Entry 7B5I (electron microscopy, 2.80 A resolution); this record covers chains AB and AC of the 30 polymer chains in the assembly.

[Chain AB]
Molecule: All3326 protein
Organism: Nostoc sp. (strain PCC 7120 / SAG 25.82 / UTEX 2576)
Notes: fragment: cap protein Cis16A
UniProtKB: Q8YRW6 (Q8YRW6_NOSS1); numbering as in UniProt (aligned over 1-399)
Sequence (399 residues; numbered 1 to 399; the number before each row is that of its first residue):
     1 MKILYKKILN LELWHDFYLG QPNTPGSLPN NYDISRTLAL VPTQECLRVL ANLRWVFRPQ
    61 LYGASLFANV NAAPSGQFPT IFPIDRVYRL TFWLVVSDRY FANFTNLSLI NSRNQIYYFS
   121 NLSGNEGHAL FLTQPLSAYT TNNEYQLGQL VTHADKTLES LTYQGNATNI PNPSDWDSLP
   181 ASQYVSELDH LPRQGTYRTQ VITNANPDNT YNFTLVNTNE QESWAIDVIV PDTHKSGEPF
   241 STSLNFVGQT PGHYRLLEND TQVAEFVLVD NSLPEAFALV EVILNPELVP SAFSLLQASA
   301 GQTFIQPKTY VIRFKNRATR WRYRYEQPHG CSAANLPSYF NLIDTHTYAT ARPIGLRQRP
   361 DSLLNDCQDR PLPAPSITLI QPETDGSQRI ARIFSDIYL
Disulfide bonds: Cys331-Cys367

[Chain AC]
Molecule: All3325 protein
Organism: Nostoc sp. (strain PCC 7120 / SAG 25.82 / UTEX 2576)
Notes: fragment: cap protein Cis16A
UniProtKB: Q8YRW7 (Q8YRW7_NOSS1); residues 1-484 here = UniProt positions 1-484
Sequence (484 residues; row label = number of the first residue in the row):
     1 MPSTYKTPGV YIEEISKFPP SIAQVETAIP AFIGYTQIAK VGVENFHTDA DNLILRPVRI
    61 TSLLEYEQFF GKAINETTIQ VVIQDTTDSR GNLTERKASA RITSPSPHNL YYSMQAYFAN
   121 GGGPCYIVSV GPMSNTGTIQ LEALQNGLAE VAKEDEVTLL VFPESQSLSD ENYAALMSAA
   181 LEQCANLQDR FTVMDLKLPA TRPIPANAIV GASNAFRDLS LPQDNLKYGA CYAPDIETIF
   241 NYFYQEDAVT IFRSVNGGAE EQDTLTMAGY NPANGGDGIQ YALIESAIDQ LPLILPPSPL
   301 VVGQYARTDN TRGVWKAPAN VALSSVIKPV LKITNEQQNN LNVHPTGKSI NAIRAFTGKG
   361 TLIWGARTLA GNDNEWRYVS VRRFFNMAEE SIKKGSEPFV FEPNDANTWT KVKAMIENFL
   421 TLQWRAGALA GAKPEQAFYV KIGLNETMTA LDILEGRMIV EIGMAVVRPA EFIILKFSHK
   481 MQES
Unresolved in the structure: 1-2, 483-484

[Interface between chain AB and chain AC]
Contacting residue pairs - 18 pairs, chain AB then chain AC:
  Ile3(AB) - Lys393(AC)
  Tyr5(AB) - Glu397(AC)  hydrogen bond
  Tyr5(AB) - Val400(AC)  hydrophobic
  Ala51(AB) - Asp155(AC)
  Asn52(AB) - Lys153(AC)
  Asn52(AB) - Asp155(AC)
  Arg54(AB) - Ala152(AC)  hydrogen bond (side chain-backbone)
  Arg54(AB) - Asp155(AC)  salt bridge
  Val56(AB) - Glu397(AC)
  Arg58(AB) - Pro398(AC)  hydrogen bond (side chain-backbone)
  Phe67(AB) - Phe401(AC)  hydrophobic
  Pro83(AB) - Lys153(AC)
  Asp85(AB) - Lys153(AC)  salt bridge
  Arg86(AB) - Glu150(AC)  salt bridge
  Tyr88(AB) - Lys153(AC)
  Glu222(AB) - Val43(AC)
  Ser223(AB) - Val43(AC)
  Trp224(AB) - Val43(AC)
Interface residues without a listed pair, chain AB (20 interface residues in all): Met1, Ile81, Phe82, Gln221, Ala225
Interface residues without a listed pair, chain AC (17 interface residues in all): Glu44, Glu154, Asn186, Leu187, Gln188, Arg190, Glu389

[In short]
Chain AB and chain AC form an interface of 20 and 17 residues respectively; the contacts include 3 hydrogen
bonds and 3 salt bridges. Among the polar pairs are Arg54(AB)-Asp155(AC), Asp85(AB)-Lys153(AC) and
Arg86(AB)-Glu150(AC).
Chain AB is All3326 protein and chain AC is All3325 protein, both from Nostoc sp. (strain PCC 7120 / SAG 25.82
/ UTEX 2576); the structure, Cryo-EM structure of the contractile injection system cap complex from Anabaena
PCC7120, was determined by electron microscopy, deposited together with 7B5H.
